8TRR - chains A and E of the 5 polymer chains in the assembly; structure by X-ray diffraction, 2.65 A resolution.

# Chain A
Name: HLA class II histocompatibility antigen, DR alpha chain
Organism: Homo sapiens
UniProt: P01903 (DRA_HUMAN); residues 1-181 here correspond to UniProt positions 26-206 (UniProt number = residue number + 25)
Sequence (181 residues; each row starts with the number of its first residue):
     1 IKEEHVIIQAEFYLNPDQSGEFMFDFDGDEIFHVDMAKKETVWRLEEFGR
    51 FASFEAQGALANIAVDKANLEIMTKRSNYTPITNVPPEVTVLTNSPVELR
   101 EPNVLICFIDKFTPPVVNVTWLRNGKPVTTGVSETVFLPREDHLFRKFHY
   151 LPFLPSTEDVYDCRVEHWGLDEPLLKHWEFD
Disordered / not traced: 1-2
Curated features (UniProtKB/Swiss-Prot):
  - region: Glu179 to Asp181 (Connecting peptide)
  - site: Gln9 (Self- and pathogen-derived peptide antigen), Gly49 (Self-peptide antigen), Phe51 (Self- and pathogen-derived peptide antigen), Ala52 (Self-peptide antigen), Ser53 (Self- and pathogen-derived peptide antigen), Glu55 (Pathogen-derived peptide antigen), Asn62 (Self- and pathogen-derived peptide antigen), Asn69 (Pathogen-derived peptide antigen), Arg76 (Self- and pathogen-derived peptide antigen)
  - glycosylation (N-linked (GlcNAc...) asparagine): Asn78, Asn118
Cystine bridges: Cys107-Cys163
Covalent attachments: N-acetylglucosamine (NAG) linked to Asn78, Asn118

# Chain E
Name: A03 TCR beta chain
Organism: Mus musculus
Sequence (243 residues; row label = number of the first residue in the row; note: 13 numbers in that range are skipped by the numbering (no residue carries them; nothing is unmodelled there)):
     1 EAAVTQSPRSKVAVTGGKVTLSCHQTNNHDY
    39 MYWYRQDTGHGLRLIHYSYVADS
    66 TEKGDIP
    74 DGYKASRP
    83 SQENFSLILELASLSQTAVYFCASSAVNSGNTLYFGEGSRLIVVEDLNKV
   133 FPPEVAVFEPSEAEISHTQKATLVCLATGFFPDHVELSWWVNGKEVHSGV
   183 CTDPQPLKEQPALNDSRYALSSRLRVSATFWQNPRNHFRCQVQFYGLSEN
   233 DEWTQDRAKPVTQIVSAEAWGRAD
Disordered / not traced: 1
Cystine bridges: Cys23-Cys104, Cys157-Cys222

# Interface between chain A and chain E
Pairs across the interface - 6 pairs, chain A then chain E:
  Gln57(A) with Tyr31(E), hydrogen bond; Tyr55(E); Tyr57(E)
  Leu60(A) with Tyr57(E)
  Ala61(A) with Tyr31(E); Tyr57(E), hydrophobic
Interface residues without a listed pair, chain A (5 interface residues in all): Lys39, Ala64
Interface residues without a listed pair, chain E (4 interface residues in all): Val58
Interface features reported in the paper:
  - hot spots on chain E (mutagenesis) - Y31A, Y57A: decreased binding to HLA-DR4

# Overview
5 residues of chain A face 4 of chain E across their interface; the contacts include 1 hydrogen bond. The
hydrogen-bonded pair is Gln57(A)-Tyr31(E). N-acetylglucosamine is covalently linked to Asn78(A) and Asn118(A).
The paper reports that Y31A and Y57A of chain E reduce binding to HLA-DR4.
Chain A is HLA class II histocompatibility antigen, DR alpha chain (Homo sapiens) and chain E is A03 TCR beta
chain (Mus musculus); the structure, T cell recognition of citrullinated vimentin peptide presented by
HLA-DR4, was determined by X-ray diffraction, deposited together with 8TRL and 8TRQ.
